8ZDO - chains s and w of the 39 polymer chains in the assembly; structure by electron microscopy, 2.97 A resolution.

== Chain s ==
Name: Baseplate hub protein (gp18)
Source organism: Mycolicibacterium smegmatis MC2 155
Amino-acid sequence (587 residues; each row starts with the number of its first residue):
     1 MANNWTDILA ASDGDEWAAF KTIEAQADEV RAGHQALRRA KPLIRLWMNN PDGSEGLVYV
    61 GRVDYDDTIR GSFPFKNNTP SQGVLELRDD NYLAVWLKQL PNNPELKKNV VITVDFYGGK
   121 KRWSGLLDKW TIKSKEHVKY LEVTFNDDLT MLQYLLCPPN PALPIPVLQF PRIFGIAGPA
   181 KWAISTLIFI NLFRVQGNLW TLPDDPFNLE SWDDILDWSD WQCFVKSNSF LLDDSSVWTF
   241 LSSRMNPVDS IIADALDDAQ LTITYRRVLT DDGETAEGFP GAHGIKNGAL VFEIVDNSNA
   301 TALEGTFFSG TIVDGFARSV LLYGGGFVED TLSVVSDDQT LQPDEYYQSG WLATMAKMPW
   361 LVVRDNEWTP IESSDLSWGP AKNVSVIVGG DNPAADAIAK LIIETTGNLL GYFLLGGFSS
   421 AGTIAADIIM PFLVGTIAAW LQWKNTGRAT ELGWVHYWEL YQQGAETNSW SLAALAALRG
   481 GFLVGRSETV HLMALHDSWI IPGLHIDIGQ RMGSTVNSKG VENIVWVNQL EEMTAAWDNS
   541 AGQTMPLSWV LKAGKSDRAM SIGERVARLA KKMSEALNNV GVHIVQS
Not modelled in the structure: 1

== Chain w ==
Name: Central fiber protein (gp20)
Source organism: Mycolicibacterium smegmatis MC2 155
Amino-acid sequence (878 residues; each row starts with the number of its first residue):
     1 MTMPNGSGGL DPGAWLSHWV NQADLSSLAG RTEDEVRAYF ENLVQADSGW GDASNTFFNL
    61 ILGGFQNLSE FVTLIVQAVT GAPGGLTDLQ AFLTERWGDL ADAFQAVANL IDAIAGEVGS
   121 SLADAIAKLA TFLTELSPLN AGMLFGLIGT NHLPLLSVSH IANINPELLV NAGFDSDVSV
   181 VDNPYWDWDG TVGRTAPLGA VKVVADGTIK DLLSGPDAIP VVEGQKLNVS AWLKYSGLVA
   241 GAGAGSIRLS GTAYSADGEV VAYPDFGGIP DGASGTSDWT QVTGQYVVPA GVTQFRLRLS
   301 VRENATGGTV WFDDCSVKKA GLLPQGLVDG LVQALSDLLT WLESLVDNVL SALGLDPIGT
   361 IVDKILDLAD EFGDWLGATE DTAANLSNLL TKLLSDPASV IGPLAQSMIT GLTGALGNLN
   421 TAINQIGDVL VGTVVTPINS AISNVIDWFN SLLNFQDTTT SNQINQQNFQ IATLASGIKK
   481 QQWECRYSTA FVTFPEMFCD WGFALGGTTG AQSTGTAHTH TLNTDGLAAL QIQILPAGYA
   541 IGGYIGISDT TIVDTIAMKM YKETSSAINN VYLEVFREDS TGALTSVGSV DVSGQLTTAS
   601 DYVEATLPAG VIVNAGERYV VRMRNATTVG NRVGVSVMKE LVGGRELSIR TETATDSNKT
   661 FYTPSEVLTA QGVSVIMPWA MMAAKNLATT DQSFSDDFNR SAMGGLWFLK SDTGTNQVGV
   721 SGGRAAFSGL TDGNQNALYI RPTAGDKQWV EATLYETGIA ASGAREGLLM HANRDLSQVV
   781 YLGVNLNTAK IYTGPWNSLT ERASVSTTGN DVLWQMYFDP ATAAYTVLKN GQASGLTWTD
   841 SGSVVAHGPN YRFGGLRISR ATFFNAGRID NWTLKDWA
Not modelled in the structure: 116-878

== How chain s and chain w interact ==
Contacting residue pairs (29):
  Leu409(s) - Val44(w)  hydrophobic
  Leu409(s) - Trp50(w)  hydrophobic
  Tyr412(s) - Gln45(w)  hydrogen bond
  Phe413(s) - Trp50(w)  hydrophobic
  Phe413(s) - Ala53(w)
  Phe413(s) - Ser54(w)
  Phe413(s) - Phe57(w)  hydrophobic
  Phe413(s) - Phe58(w)
  Leu414(s) - Phe58(w)
  Gly416(s) - Phe58(w)
  Gly417(s) - Gln45(w)  hydrogen bond (backbone-side chain)
  Phe418(s) - Val44(w)
  Phe418(s) - Gln45(w)
  Phe418(s) - Trp50(w)  hydrophobic
  Phe418(s) - Ser54(w)
  Ser419(s) - Ser54(w)  hydrogen bond (backbone-side chain)
  Ala421(s) - Gln45(w)
  Asp427(s) - Arg37(w)  salt bridge
  Ile428(s) - Val44(w)  hydrophobic
  Ile429(s) - Arg37(w)
  Ile429(s) - Phe40(w)  hydrophobic
  Ile429(s) - Glu41(w)
  Phe432(s) - Trp15(w)  hydrophobic
  Phe432(s) - Phe40(w)  hydrophobic
  Phe432(s) - Val44(w)  hydrophobic
  Leu433(s) - Val36(w)  hydrophobic
  Leu433(s) - Arg37(w)
  Leu433(s) - Phe40(w)  hydrophobic
  Ile437(s) - Arg37(w)
Also at the interface, not in a pair above, chain s (17 interface residues in all): Leu410, Ser420
Also at the interface, not in a pair above, chain w (14 interface residues in all): Glu33, Gly51

== In short ==
17 residues of chain s face 14 of chain w across their interface; the contacts include 3 hydrogen bonds and 1
salt bridge. Polar pairs include Asp427(s)-Arg37(w), Tyr412(s)-Gln45(w) and Gly417(s)-Gln45(w).
Chain s is Baseplate hub protein (gp18) and chain w is Central fiber protein (gp20), both from
Mycolicibacterium smegmatis MC2 155; the structure, Cryo-EM structure of Mycobacteriophage Douge baseplate
(gp13, gp17, gp23, gp16, gp18 and gp20), was determined by electron microscopy together with 8ZDJ, 8ZDK, 8ZDL
and 8ZDQ from the same study.
